Entry 3V5W (X-ray diffraction, 2.07 A resolution); this record covers chains B and G of the 3 polymer chains in the assembly.

# Chain B
Molecule: Guanine nucleotide-binding protein G(I)/G(S)/G(T) subunit beta-1
Source organism: Bos taurus
UniProtKB: P62871 (GBB1_BOVIN); residues 1-340 here = UniProt positions 1-340
Sequence (340 residues; each row starts with the number of its first residue):
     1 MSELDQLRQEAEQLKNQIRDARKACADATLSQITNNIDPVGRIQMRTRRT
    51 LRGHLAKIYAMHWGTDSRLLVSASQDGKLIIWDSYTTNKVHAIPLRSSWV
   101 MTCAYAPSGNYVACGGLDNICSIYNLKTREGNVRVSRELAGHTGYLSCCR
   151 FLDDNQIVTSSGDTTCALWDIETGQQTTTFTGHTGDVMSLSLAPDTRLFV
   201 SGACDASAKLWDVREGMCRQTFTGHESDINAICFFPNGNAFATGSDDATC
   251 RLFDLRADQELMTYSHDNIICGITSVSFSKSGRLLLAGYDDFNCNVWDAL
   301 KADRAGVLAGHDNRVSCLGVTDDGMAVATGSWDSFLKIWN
Disordered / not traced: 1
UniProt features mapped onto this chain:
  - modified residue: Ser2 (N-acetylserine), His266 (Phosphohistidine)

# Chain G
Molecule: Guanine nucleotide-binding protein G(I)/G(S)/G(O) subunit gamma-2
Source organism: Bos taurus
UniProtKB: P63212 (GBG2_BOVIN); residues 1-71 here = UniProt positions 1-71
Sequence (77 residues; numbered -5 to 71; the number before each row is that of its first residue; numbers below 1 keep their minus sign (His-5 is residue -5)):
    -5 HHHHHHMASNNTASIAQARKLVEQLKMEANIDRIKVSKAAADLMAYCEAH
    45 AKEDPLLTPVPASENPFREKKFFSAIL
Disordered / not traced: -5 to 7, 65-71
Sequence notes: expression tag (-5 to 0); engineered mutation Ser68 (Cys in P63212)
UniProt features mapped onto this chain:
  - modified residue: Ala2 (N-acetylalanine)

# Interface between chain B and chain G
Contacting residue pairs (97):
  Glu3(B) with Ile9(G)
  Leu4(B) with Ser8(G); Ile9(G), hydrophobic; Ala12(G), hydrophobic
  Leu7(B) with Ile9(G); Ala12(G), hydrophobic; Arg13(G); Val16(G)
  Glu10(B) with Val16(G)
  Ala11(B) with Val16(G), hydrophobic; Leu19(G)
  Leu14(B) with Val16(G); Leu19(G), hydrophobic
  Lys15(B) with Leu19(G)
  Gln17(B) with Ala23(G)
  Ile18(B) with Leu19(G); Ala23(G), hydrophobic; Arg27(G)
  Ala21(B) with Arg27(G)
  Ala24(B) with Lys29(G), hydrogen bond (backbone-side chain)
  Cys25(B) with Arg27(G); Ile28(G), hydrogen bond (side chain-backbone); Lys29(G); Val30(G), hydrogen bond (backbone-backbone)
  Asp27(B) with Lys29(G); Val30(G), hydrogen bond (side chain-backbone); Ser31(G), hydrogen bond
  Ala28(B) with Val30(G)
  Leu30(B) with Ala34(G), hydrophobic
  Ile33(B) with Ala34(G), hydrophobic; Met38(G)
  Ile37(B) with Met38(G), hydrophobic; Glu42(G)
  Val40(B) with Leu51(G), hydrophobic
  Ile43(B) with Leu50(G)
  Met45(B) with Leu50(G), hydrophobic
  Arg48(B) with Phe61(G); Arg62(G)
  Arg49(B) with Pro60(G); Phe61(G), hydrogen bond (side chain-backbone)
  Ser84(B) with Phe61(G)
  Tyr85(B) with Pro60(G); Phe61(G), hydrophobic
  Met217(B) with Met21(G), hydrophobic
  Cys218(B) with Gln18(G), hydrogen bond (backbone-side chain); Glu22(G)
  Arg219(B) with Glu22(G)
  Gln220(B) with Ile25(G)
  Thr221(B) with Glu22(G), hydrogen bond
  Phe235(B) with Leu37(G), hydrophobic; Tyr40(G), hydrophobic; Cys41(G), hydrophobic
  Pro236(B) with Tyr40(G)
  Asn237(B) with Tyr40(G)
  Ala240(B) with Leu37(G), hydrophobic
  Asp254(B) with Ala33(G); Leu37(G)
  Arg256(B) with Asp26(G); Arg27(G); Ile28(G), hydrogen bond (backbone-backbone); Asp36(G), salt bridge
  Ala257(B) with Ile28(G); Val30(G), hydrophobic; Ala33(G), hydrophobic
  Asp258(B) with Ile25(G); Arg27(G), salt bridge
  Gln259(B) with Val30(G)
  Leu261(B) with Val30(G), hydrophobic; Leu37(G), hydrophobic
  Ser279(B) with Asp48(G), hydrogen bond
  Lys280(B) with Glu47(G); Asp48(G)
  Ser281(B) with Tyr40(G); Cys41(G); His44(G); Asp48(G), hydrogen bond; Leu51(G)
  Gly282(B) with Cys41(G)
  Arg283(B) with Cys41(G); Leu51(G)
  Leu284(B) with Leu50(G); Leu51(G), hydrophobic
  Leu300(B) with Met38(G), hydrophobic; Cys41(G), hydrophobic
  Val320(B) with Leu50(G), hydrophobic
  Asp323(B) with Pro49(G)
  Gly324(B) with Pro49(G); Leu50(G)
  Met325(B) with Pro49(G), hydrophobic; Leu50(G); Glu58(G); Pro60(G)
  Ala326(B) with Phe61(G), hydrophobic
  Val327(B) with Leu50(G), hydrophobic
  Ile338(B) with Phe61(G), hydrophobic
  Asn340(B) with Asn59(G), hydrogen bond; Phe61(G)
Other interface residues (no listed pair), chain B (61 interface residues in all): Arg22, Ala26, Thr29, Thr34, Trp63, Ser67, Leu252
Other interface residues (no listed pair), chain G (41 interface residues in all): Leu15, Lys20, Ala35, Ala45, Val54

# Summary
61 residues of chain B and 41 residues of chain G are in contact, with 12 hydrogen bonds and 2 salt bridges.
Among the polar pairs are Arg256(B)-Asp36(G), Asp258(B)-Arg27(G) and Ala24(B)-Lys29(G).
Here chain B is Guanine nucleotide-binding protein G(I)/G(S)/G(T) subunit beta-1 and chain G is Guanine
nucleotide-binding protein G(I)/G(S)/G(O) subunit gamma-2, both from Bos taurus. Entry 3V5W (Human G
Protein-Coupled Receptor Kinase 2 in Complex with Soluble Gbetagamma Subunits and Paroxetine) was determined
by X-ray diffraction.
